7OHY - chains 1 and B of the 26 polymer chains in the assembly; structure by electron microscopy, 3.90 A resolution.

[Chain 1]
Molecule: 25S rRNA
From: Saccharomyces cerevisiae S288C
Sequence (3396 nucleotides; numbered 1 to 3396 plus 87 insertion-coded residues; 87 numbers in that range are skipped by the numbering (no residue carries them; nothing is unmodelled there); the number before each row is that of its first residue; a row labelled like 990A-990Z holds insertion residues (990A, then the next letters in order)):
     1 GUUUGACCUC AAAUCAGGUA GGAGUACCCG CUGAACUUAA GCAUAUCAAU AAGCGGAGGA
    61 AAAGAAACCA ACCGGGAUUG CCUUAGUAAC GGCGAGUGAA GCGGCAAAAG CUCAAAUUUG
   121 AAAUCUGGUA CCUUCGGUGC CCGAGUUGUA AUUUGGAGAG GGCAACUUUG GGGCCGUUCC
   181 UUGUCUAUGU UCCUUGGAAC AGGACGUCAU AGAGGGUGAG AAUCCCGUGU GGCGAGGAGU
   241 GCGGUUCUUU GUAAAGUGCC UUCGAAGAGU CGAGUUGUUU GGGAAUGCAG CUCUAAGUGG
   301 GUGGUAAAUU CCAUCUAAAG CUAAAUAUUG GCGAGAGACC GAUAGCGAAC AAGUACAGUG
   361 AUGGAAAGAU GAAAAGAACU UUGAAAAGAG AGUGAAAAAG UACGUGAAAU UGUUGAAAGG
   421 GAAGGGCAUU UGAUCAGACA UGGUGUUUUG UGCCCUCUGC UCCUUGUGGG UAGGGGAAUC
   481 UCGCAUUUCA CUGGGCCAGC AUCAGUUUUG GUGGCAGGAU AAAUCCAUAG GAAUGUAGCU
   541 UGCCUCGGUA AGUAUUAUAG CCUGUGGGAA UACUGCCAGC UGGGACUGAG GACUGCGACG
   601 UAAGUCAAGG AUGCUGGCAU AAUGGUUAUA UGCCGCCCGU CUUGAAACAC GGACCAAGGA
   661 GUCUAACGUC UAUGCGAGUG UUUGGGUGUA AAACCCAUAC GCGUAAUGAA AGUGAACGUA
   721 GGUUGGGGCC UCGCAAGAGG UGCACAAUCG ACCGAUCCUG AUGUCUUCGG AUGGAUUUGA
   781 GUAAGAGCAU AGCUGUUGGG ACCCGAAAGA UGGUGAACUA UGCCUGAAUA GGGUGAAGCC
   841 AGAGGAAACU CUGGUGGAGG CUCGUAGCGG UUCUGACGUG CAAAUCGAUC GUCGAAUUUG
   901 GGUAUAGGGG CGAAAGACUA AUCGAACCAU CUAGUAGCUG GUUCCUGCCG AAGUUUCCCU
   961 CAGGAUAGCA GAAGCUCGUA UCAGUUUUAU
990A-990Z GAGGUAAAGCGAAUGAUUAGAGGUUC
991A-991Z CGGGGUCGAAAUGACCUUGACCUAUU
992A-992Z CUCAAACUUUAAAUAUGUAAGAAGUC
993A-993I CUUGUUACU
  1060 UAA
  1081 UUGAACGUGG ACAUUUGAAU GAAGAGCUUU UAGUGGGCCA UUUUUGGUAA GCAGAACUGG
  1141 CGAUGCGGGA UGAACCGAAC GUAGAGUUAA GGUGCCGGAA UACACGCUCA UCAGACACCA
  1201 CAAAAGGUGU UAGUUCAUCU AGACAGCCGG ACGGUGGCCA UGGAAGUCGG AAUCCGCUAA
  1261 GGAGUGUGUA ACAACUCACC GGCCGAAUGA ACUAGCCCUG AAAAUGGAUG GCGCUCAAGC
  1321 GUGUUACCUA UACUCUACCG UCAGGGUUGA UAUGAUGCCC UGACGAGUAG GCAGGCGUGG
  1381 AGGUCAGUGA CGAAGCCUAG ACCGUAAGGU CGGGUCGAAC GGCCUCUAGU GCAGAUCUUG
  1441 GUGGUAGUAG CAAAUAUUCA AAUGAGAACU UUGAAGACUG AAGUGGGGAA AGGUUCCACG
  1501 UCAACAGCAG UUGGACGUGG GUUAGUCGAU CCUAAGAGAU GGGGAAGCUC CGUUUCAAAG
  1561 GCCUGAUUUU AUGCAGGCCA CCAUCGAAAG GGAAUCCGGU UAAGAUUCCG GAACCUGGAU
  1621 AUGGAUUCUU CACGGUAACG UAACUGAAUG UGGAGACGUC GGCGCGAGCC CUGGGAGGAG
  1681 UUAUCUUUUC UUCUUAACAG CUUAUCACCC CGGAAUUGGU UUAUCCGGAG AUGGGGUCUU
  1741 AUGGCUGGAA GAGGCCAGCA CCUUUGCUGG CUCCGGUGCG CUUGUGACGG CCCGUGAAAA
  1801 UCCACAGGAA GGAAUAGUUU UCAUGCCAGG UCGUACUGAU AACCGCAGCA GGUCUCCAAG
  1861 GUGAACAGCC UCUAGUUGAU AGAAUAAUGU AGAUAAGGGA AGUCGGCAAA AUAGAUCCGU
  1921 AACUUCGGGA UAAGGAUUGG CUCUAAGGGU CGGGUAGUGA GGGCCUUGGU CAGACGCAGC
  1981 GGGCGUGCUU GUGGACUGCU UGGUGGGGCU UGCUCUGCUA GGCGGACUAC UUGCGUGCCU
  2041 UGUUGUAGAC GGCCUUGGUA GGUCUCUUGU AGACCGUCGC UUGCUACAAU UAACGAUCAA
  2101 CUUAGAACUG GUACGGACAA GGGGAAUCUG ACUGUCUAAU UAAAACAUAG CAUUGCGAUG
  2161 GUCAGAAAGU GAUGUUGACG CAAUGUGAUU UCUGCCCAGU GCUCUGAAUG UCAAAGUGAA
  2221 GAAAUUCAAC CAAGCGCGGG UAAACGGCGG GAGUAACUAU GACUCUCUUA AGGUAGCCAA
  2281 AUGCCUCGUC AUCUAAUUAG UGACGCGCAU GAAUGGAUUA ACGAGAUUCC CACUGUCCCU
  2341 AUCUACUAUC UAGCGAAACC ACAGCCAAGG GAACGGGCUU GGCAGAAUCA GCGGGGAAAG
  2401 AAGACCCUGU UGAGCUUGAC UCUAGUUUGA CAUUGUGAAG AGACAUAGAG GGUGUAGAAU
  2461 AAGUGGGAGC UUCGGCGCCA GUGAAAUACC ACUACCUUUA UAGUUUCUUU ACUUAUUCAA
  2521 UGAAGCGGAG CUGGAAUUCA UUUUCCACGU UCUAGCAUUC AAGGUCCCAU UCGGGGCUGA
  2581 UCCGGGUUGA AGACAUUGUC AGGUGGGGAG UUUGGCUGGG GCGGCACAUC UGUUAAACGA
  2641 UAACGCAGAU GUCCUAAGGG GGGCUCAUGG AGAACAGAAA UCUCCAGUAG AACAAAAGGG
  2701 UAAAAGCCCC CUUGAUUUUG AUUUUCAGUG UGAAUACAAA CCAUGAAAGU GUGGCCUAUC
  2761 GAUCCUUUAG UCCCUCGGAA UUUGAGGCUA GAGGUGCCAG AAAAGUUACC ACAGGGAUAA
  2821 CUGGCUUGUG GCAGUCAAGC GUUCAUAGCG ACAUUGCUUU UUGAUUCUUC GAUGUCGGCU
  2881 CUUCCUAUCA UACCGAAGCA GAAUUCGGUA AGCGUUGGAU UGUUCACCCA CUAAUAGGGA
  2941 ACGUGAGCUG GGUUUAGACC GUCGUGAGAC AGGUUAGUUU UACCCUACUG AUGAAUGUUA
  3001 CCGCAAUAGU AAUUGAACUU AGUACGAGAG GAACAGUUCA UUCGGAUAAU UGGUUUUUGC
  3061 GGCUGUCUGA UCAGGCAUUG CCGCGAAGCU ACCAUCCGCU GGAUUAUGGC UGAACGCCUC
  3121 UAAGUCAGAA UCCAUGCUAG AACGCGGUGA UUUCUUUGCU CCACACAAUA UAGAUGGAUA
  3181 CGAAUAAGGC GUCCUUGUGG CGUCGCUGAA CCAUAGCAGG CUAGCAACGG UGCACUUGGC
  3241 GGAAAGGCCU UGGGUGCUUG CUGGCGAAUU GCAAUGUCAU UUUGCGUGGG GAUAAAUCAU
  3301 UUGUAUACGA CUUAGAUGUA CAACGGGGUA UUGUAAGCAG UAGAGUAGCC UUGUUGUUAC
  3361 GAUCUGCUGA GAUUAAGCCU UUGUUGUCUG AUUUGU
Disordered / not traced: 40-42, 165, 306-309, 462-470, 709-711, 761-769, 780, 818-924, 937, 990A-990Z, 991A-991Z, 992A-992Z, 993A-993I, 1081-1096, 1197-1200, 1301-1308, 1352, 1452-2351, 2373, 2394-2829, 2837-2847, 2859-2889, 2912-2982, 3078-3079, 3377

[Chain B]
Molecule: 60S ribosomal protein L3
From: Saccharomyces cerevisiae (strain ATCC 204508 / S288c)
UniProtKB: P14126 (RL3_YEAST); residue numbers follow UniProt; this construct covers 1-387
Chain sequence (387 residues; row label = number of the first residue in the row):
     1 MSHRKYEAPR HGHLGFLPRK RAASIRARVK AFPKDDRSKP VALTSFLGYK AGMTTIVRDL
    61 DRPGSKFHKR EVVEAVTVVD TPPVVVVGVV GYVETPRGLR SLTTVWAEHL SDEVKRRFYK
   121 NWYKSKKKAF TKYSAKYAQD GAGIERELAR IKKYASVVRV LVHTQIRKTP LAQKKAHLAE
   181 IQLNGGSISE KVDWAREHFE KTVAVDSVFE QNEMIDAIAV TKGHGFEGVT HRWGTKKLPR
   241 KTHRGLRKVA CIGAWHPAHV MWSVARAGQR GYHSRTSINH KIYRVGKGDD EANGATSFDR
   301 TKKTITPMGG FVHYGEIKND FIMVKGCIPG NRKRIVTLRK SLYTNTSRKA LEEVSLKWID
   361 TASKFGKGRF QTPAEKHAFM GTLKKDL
Disordered / not traced: 1-11, 226-268
Curated features (UniProtKB/Swiss-Prot):
  - modified residue: Ser24 (Phosphoserine), Thr103 (Phosphothreonine), Ser156 (Phosphoserine), His243 (Pros-methylhistidine), Ser297 (Phosphoserine)
  - cross-link (Glycyl lysine isopeptide (Lys-Gly)): Lys39 (interchain with G-Cter in ubiquitin), Lys136 (interchain with G-Cter in ubiquitin)
  - mutagenesis: His243 (H243A: Cells accumulate 35S and 23S pre-rRNA precursors. Cells display defects in translation elongation resulting in decreased translational accuracy)

[Chain 1 / chain B interface]
Residue-residue contacts (224; chain 1 residue first):
  U2989(1) with Arg19(B), sugar contact
  G2990(1) with Pro18(B), phosphate contact; Arg19(B), hydrogen bond to the phosphate; Lys20(B), hydrogen bond to the phosphate; Arg21(B), phosphate contact; Gln269(B), sugar contact
  A2991(1) with Lys20(B), phosphate contact; Arg21(B), salt bridge to the phosphate
  A3000(1) with Phe118(B), hydrogen bond to the sugar; Lys120(B), salt bridge to the phosphate
  C3001(1) with Phe118(B), sugar contact; Leu178(B), sugar contact
  C3002(1) with Arg26(B), salt bridge to the phosphate; Leu161(B), sugar contact; Leu178(B), sugar contact; Glu180(B), hydrogen bond to the sugar
  G3003(1) with Arg26(B), salt bridge to the phosphate; Tyr92(B), hydrogen bond to the sugar; Arg159(B), phosphate contact; Ala179(B), phosphate contact; Glu180(B), hydrogen bond to the phosphate
  C3004(1) with Arg28(B), salt bridge to the phosphate; Gly98(B), sugar contact; Leu99(B), hydrogen bond to the sugar; Arg159(B), salt bridge to the phosphate
  G3009(1) with Leu14(B), hydrogen bond to the sugar; Gly15(B), hydrogen bond to the base
  U3010(1) with His13(B), hydrogen bond to the sugar; Gly15(B), sugar contact
  A3011(1) with His13(B), hydrogen bond to the base
  U3037(1) with Pro63(B), sugar contact; Ser347(B), phosphate contact; Arg348(B), salt bridge to the phosphate
  U3038(1) with Arg62(B), salt bridge to the phosphate; Pro63(B), sugar contact; Gly64(B), sugar contact; Ser65(B), hydrogen bond to the phosphate; Lys66(B), sugar contact
  C3039(1) with Arg62(B), salt bridge to the phosphate; Lys66(B), sugar contact
  G3044(1) with Gly12(B), phosphate contact; His13(B), hydrogen bond to the phosphate; Phe16(B), sugar contact
  G3045(1) with Gly12(B), phosphate contact; Phe16(B), sugar contact; Arg275(B), hydrogen bond to the phosphate
  A3046(1) with Thr221(B), hydrogen bond to the phosphate; Arg275(B), salt bridge to the phosphate; Cys327(B), base contact; Pro329(B), sugar contact
  U3047(1) with Lys50(B), sugar contact; Met53(B), hydrogen bond to the sugar; Thr221(B), hydrogen bond to the phosphate; Lys222(B), hydrogen bond to the phosphate; His224(B), phosphate contact; Cys327(B), sugar contact
  A3049(1) with Met53(B), sugar contact; Thr54(B), hydrogen bond to the sugar; Thr55(B), hydrogen bond to the base; Ala75(B), base contact; Asp360(B), hydrogen bond to the sugar; Lys364(B), hydrogen bond to the phosphate
  U3050(1) with Lys364(B), phosphate contact
  U3051(1) with Lys367(B), salt bridge to the phosphate
  A3086(1) with Phe365(B), sugar contact; Gly366(B), hydrogen bond to the sugar; Lys367(B), salt bridge to the phosphate
  A3087(1) with Lys364(B), phosphate contact; Gly366(B), phosphate contact
  U3090(1) with Arg270(B), salt bridge to the phosphate
  U3095(1) with Ala75(B), sugar contact
  C3096(1) with His280(B), sugar contact; Lys325(B), phosphate contact; Gly326(B), sugar contact
  C3097(1) with Ile278(B), hydrogen bond to the sugar; Asn279(B), phosphate contact; Lys325(B), salt bridge to the phosphate; Lys349(B), salt bridge to the phosphate
  G3098(1) with Ile278(B), sugar contact; Asn279(B), hydrogen bond to the phosphate; Lys349(B), salt bridge to the phosphate
  C3099(1) with Tyr343(B), hydrogen bond to the sugar
  G3136(1) with Ala31(B), phosphate contact; Arg339(B), phosphate contact
  C3137(1) with Lys30(B), phosphate contact; Ala31(B), phosphate contact; Thr276(B), hydrogen bond to the phosphate; Arg339(B), salt bridge to the phosphate
  U3138(1) with Gly15(B), sugar contact; Leu17(B), base contact; Lys30(B), phosphate contact; Ser274(B), hydrogen bond to the phosphate; Thr276(B), hydrogen bond to the phosphate
  A3139(1) with Lys20(B), hydrogen bond to the phosphate; Lys30(B), salt bridge to the phosphate; Ser274(B), hydrogen bond to the phosphate
  G3140(1) with Lys20(B), salt bridge to the phosphate; Ala23(B), phosphate contact; Arg28(B), base contact; Lys30(B), hydrogen bond to the base
  C3145(1) with Arg97(B), sugar contact
  G3146(1) with Arg100(B), sugar contact; Ser101(B), hydrogen bond to the base
  G3147(1) with Ser101(B), sugar contact; Thr104(B), hydrogen bond to the sugar
  U3148(1) with Thr104(B), hydrogen bond to the sugar; Trp106(B), hydrogen bond to the sugar
  G3149(1) with Tyr119(B), base contact; Ala129(B), sugar contact; Phe130(B), hydrogen bond to the sugar; Tyr133(B), phosphate contact
  A3150(1) with Tyr119(B), sugar contact; Lys128(B), sugar contact; Ala129(B), sugar contact; Phe130(B), sugar contact; Thr131(B), sugar contact; Lys132(B), hydrogen bond to the phosphate; Tyr133(B), phosphate contact
  U3151(1) with Lys128(B), salt bridge to the phosphate; Lys132(B), salt bridge to the phosphate
  G3241(1) with Lys153(B), salt bridge to the phosphate
  G3242(1) with Val93(B), sugar contact; Arg100(B), base contact; Leu102(B), base contact; Tyr154(B), base contact
  A3243(1) with Glu94(B), sugar contact; Thr95(B), sugar contact; Pro96(B), sugar contact
  A3244(1) with Thr95(B), phosphate contact; Arg97(B), base contact; Arg100(B), salt bridge to the phosphate
  A3245(1) with Tyr154(B), hydrogen bond to the base
  A3292(1) with Lys132(B), hydrogen bond to the sugar
  U3293(1) with Lys128(B), salt bridge to the phosphate; Lys132(B), phosphate contact
  A3294(1) with Lys126(B), phosphate contact; Lys128(B), salt bridge to the phosphate
  A3295(1) with Tyr119(B), hydrogen bond to the phosphate; Ser125(B), hydrogen bond to the phosphate; Lys126(B), hydrogen bond to the phosphate; Lys127(B), hydrogen bond to the phosphate; Lys128(B), hydrogen bond to the phosphate
  A3296(1) with Tyr119(B), phosphate contact; Lys120(B), hydrogen bond to the phosphate; Asn121(B), hydrogen bond to the phosphate
  U3297(1) with Lys120(B), phosphate contact; Asn121(B), hydrogen bond to the phosphate; Lys124(B), hydrogen bond to the base
  C3298(1) with Tyr123(B), hydrogen bond to the base; Lys124(B), base contact
  A3299(1) with Tyr123(B), hydrogen bond to the base
  U3304(1) with Ile25(B), base contact; Gln173(B), base contact; Asn331(B), hydrogen bond to the sugar; Arg332(B), salt bridge to the phosphate; Lys333(B), salt bridge to the phosphate; Arg334(B), phosphate contact
  A3305(1) with Lys222(B), phosphate contact; Gly223(B), phosphate contact; Gln269(B), phosphate contact; Tyr272(B), sugar contact; Arg334(B), salt bridge to the phosphate
  U3306(1) with Gly223(B), phosphate contact; His224(B), hydrogen bond to the phosphate; Gly225(B), hydrogen bond to the phosphate; Gln269(B), hydrogen bond to the phosphate; Arg270(B), phosphate contact
  G3309(1) with Arg21(B), hydrogen bond to the base
  A3310(1) with Arg21(B), hydrogen bond to the base
  C3311(1) with Tyr272(B), hydrogen bond to the sugar
  U3312(1) with Ile25(B), sugar contact; Gln173(B), phosphate contact
  U3313(1) with Arg117(B), salt bridge to the phosphate; Ala172(B), hydrogen bond to the sugar; Gln173(B), hydrogen bond to the phosphate; Lys175(B), salt bridge to the phosphate
  A3314(1) with Arg116(B), hydrogen bond to the phosphate; Gln173(B), phosphate contact; Lys174(B), phosphate contact; Lys175(B), salt bridge to the phosphate
  G3315(1) with Arg116(B), salt bridge to the phosphate; Trp122(B), phosphate contact; Tyr123(B), stacking on the base
  A3316(1) with Tyr123(B), base contact; Lys124(B), base contact
  U3319(1) with Arg167(B), hydrogen bond to the base
  G3328(1) with Gly309(B), hydrogen bond to the base
  U3329(1) with Met308(B), phosphate contact; Gly309(B), sugar contact; Ser363(B), hydrogen bond to the sugar; Phe365(B), sugar contact; Lys376(B), salt bridge to the phosphate
  A3330(1) with Met308(B), phosphate contact; Phe365(B), hydrogen bond to the sugar; Gly366(B), sugar contact; Lys367(B), hydrogen bond to the phosphate; Arg369(B), phosphate contact; Lys376(B), salt bridge to the phosphate
  U3331(1) with Lys367(B), phosphate contact; Arg369(B), salt bridge to the phosphate
  U3332(1) with Arg369(B), salt bridge to the phosphate
  G3333(1) with Arg369(B), hydrogen bond to the base
  U3368(1) with Lys384(B), salt bridge to the phosphate
  G3369(1) with Phe379(B), base contact; Met380(B), hydrogen bond to the base; Thr382(B), phosphate contact; Leu383(B), phosphate contact
  A3370(1) with Leu383(B), phosphate contact; Lys384(B), hydrogen bond to the phosphate; Lys385(B), phosphate contact
  U3374(1) with Lys385(B), base contact
  A3375(1) with Phe365(B), base contact
  C3378(1) with Gly309(B), base contact; Phe311(B), hydrogen bond to the sugar; Val312(B), sugar contact; His313(B), hydrogen bond to the sugar; Tyr314(B), sugar contact
  C3379(1) with Tyr314(B), sugar contact; Gly315(B), phosphate contact; Glu316(B), sugar contact
  U3389(1) with Tyr123(B), base contact
  G3390(1) with Tyr123(B), base contact; Lys124(B), base contact
  A3391(1) with Lys124(B), base contact
Other interface residues (no listed pair), chain 1 (91 interface residues in all): U2992, A3005, G3052, G3303, A3307, G3327, C3367, G3371, U3380
Other interface residues (no listed pair), chain B (135 interface residues in all): Ala22, Val29, Glu74, Thr103, Arg150, Pro170, His177, His273, Ser277, Gly310, Ile328, Gly330, Leu342, Thr346, Glu352, Gly368, Gly381

[Overview]
The interface between chain 1 and chain B involves 91 residues on one side and 135 on the other, with 71
hydrogen bonds, 37 salt bridges and 1 aromatic stacking contact. Polar contacts include G3009(1)-Gly15(B),
A3011(1)-His13(B) and A3049(1)-Thr55(B).
Here chain 1 is 25S rRNA (Saccharomyces cerevisiae S288C) and chain B is 60S ribosomal protein L3
(Saccharomyces cerevisiae (strain ATCC 204508 / S288c)). Entry 7OHY (Nog1-TAP associated immature ribosomal
particles from S. cerevisiae after rpL34 expression shut down, population B) was determined by electron
microscopy (same publication as 7OF1 and 7OHU).
